PDB entry 2WC0 | X-ray diffraction, 2.80 A resolution | chains A and C of the 3 polymer chains in the assembly

# Chain A
Name: Insulin-degrading enzyme
From: Homo sapiens
Notes: EC 3.4.24.56
UniProtKB: P14735 (IDE_HUMAN); residues 42-1019 here = UniProt positions 42-1019
Chain sequence (990 residues; each row starts with the number of its first residue):
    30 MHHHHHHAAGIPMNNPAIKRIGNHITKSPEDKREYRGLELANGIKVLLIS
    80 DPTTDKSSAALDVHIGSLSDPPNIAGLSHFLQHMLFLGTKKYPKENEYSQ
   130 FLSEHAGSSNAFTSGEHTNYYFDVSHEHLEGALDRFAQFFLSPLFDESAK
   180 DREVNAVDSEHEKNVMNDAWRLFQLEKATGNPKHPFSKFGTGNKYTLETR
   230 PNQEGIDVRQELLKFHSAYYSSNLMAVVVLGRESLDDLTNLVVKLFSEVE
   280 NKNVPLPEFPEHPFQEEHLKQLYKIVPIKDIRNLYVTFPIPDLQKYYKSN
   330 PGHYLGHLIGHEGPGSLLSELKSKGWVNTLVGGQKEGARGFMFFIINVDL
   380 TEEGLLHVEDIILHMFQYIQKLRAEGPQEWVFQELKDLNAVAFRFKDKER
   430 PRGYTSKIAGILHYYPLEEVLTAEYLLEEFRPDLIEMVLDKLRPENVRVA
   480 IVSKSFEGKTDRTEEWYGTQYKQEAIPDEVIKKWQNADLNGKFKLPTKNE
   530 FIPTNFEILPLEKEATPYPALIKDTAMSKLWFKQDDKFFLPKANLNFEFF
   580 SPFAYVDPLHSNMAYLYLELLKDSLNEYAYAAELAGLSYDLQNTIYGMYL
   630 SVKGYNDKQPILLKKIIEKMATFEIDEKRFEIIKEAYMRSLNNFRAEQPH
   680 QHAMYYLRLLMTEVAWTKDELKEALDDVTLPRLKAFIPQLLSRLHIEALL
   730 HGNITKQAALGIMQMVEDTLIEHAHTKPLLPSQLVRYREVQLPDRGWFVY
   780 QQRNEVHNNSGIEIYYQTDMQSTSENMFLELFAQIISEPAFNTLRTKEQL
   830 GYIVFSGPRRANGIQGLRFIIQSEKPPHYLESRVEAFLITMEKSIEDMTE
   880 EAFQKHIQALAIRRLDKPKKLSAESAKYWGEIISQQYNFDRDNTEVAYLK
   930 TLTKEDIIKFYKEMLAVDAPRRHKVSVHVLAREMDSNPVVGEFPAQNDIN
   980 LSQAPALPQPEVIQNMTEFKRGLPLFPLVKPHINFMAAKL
Not modelled in the structure: 30-42, 680, 857, 964-978, 1013-1019
Sequence notes: engineered mutation Leu-110 (Cys in P14735), Gln-111 (Glu in P14735), Ser-171 (Cys in P14735), Ala-178 (Cys in P14735), Val-257 (Cys in P14735), Leu-414 (Cys in P14735), Asn-573 (Cys in P14735), Ser-590 (Cys in P14735), Ser-789 (Cys in P14735), Ala-812 (Cys in P14735), Ala-819 (Cys in P14735), Ser-904 (Cys in P14735), Asn-966 (Cys in P14735), Ala-974 (Cys in P14735)
Metal / ion sites: Zn2+: His-108, His-112, Glu-189 (shared with 1 residue of chain D)
Ligand contacts:
  - 1,4-diethylene dioxide (DIO), molecule 1: Leu-201, Leu-204, Glu-205, Thr-208, Tyr-302, Ile-304, Thr-316, Arg-477, Ala-479
  - 1,4-diethylene dioxide (DIO), molecule 2: Leu-301, Val-387, Glu-388, Ile-391, Ile-505, Val-509, Trp-513
  - 1,4-diethylene dioxide (DIO), molecule 3: Glu-529, Phe-530, Tyr-607, Lys-637, Ile-640
  - 1,4-diethylene dioxide (DIO), molecule 4: Pro-639, Ile-640, Lys-643
UniProt features mapped onto this chain:
  - motif: Glu-853 to Tyr-858 (SlyX motif)
  - binding site (Zn(2+)): His-108, His-112, Glu-189
  - binding site (substrate): His-336 to Gly-342, Leu-359 to Gln-363
  - binding site (ATP): Arg-429, Asp-895 to Ser-901
  - modified residue (N6-succinyllysine): Lys-192, Lys-697
  - mutagenesis: Ser-132 (S132C: Increases catalytic rate towards INS and amyloid; when associated with C-817), Asn-184 (N184C: Increases catalytic rate towards INS and amyloid; when associated with C-828), Pro-286 (P286G: Reduced enzyme activity), Gly-366 to Gly-369 (Reduced enzyme activity), Asp-426 (D426C: Increases catalytic rate towards INS and amyloid; when associated with C-899), Tyr-496 (Y496A: Strongly reduced enzyme activity), Phe-530 (F530A: Strongly increased enzyme activity), Arg-767 (R767A: Decreases dimerization. No effect on degradation of ANP. Retains the ability to degrade an aberrant form of ANP, when in the presence of both ANP and the aberrant ANP), Glu-817 (E817C: Increases catalytic rate towards INS and amyloid; when associated with C-132), Gln-828 (Q828C: Increases catalytic rate towards INS and amyloid; when associated with C-184), Tyr-831 (Y831F: No effect on catalytic activity), Lys-899 (K899C: Increases catalytic rate towards INS and amyloid; when associated with C-426)
What the authors report for this chain:
  - mutagenesis - E111Q: abolished catalytic activity on insulin (proposed by the authors, not directly observed)

# Chain C
Name: Insulin A chain
UniProtKB: P01308 (INS_HUMAN); residues 1-21 here correspond to UniProt positions 90-110 (UniProt number = residue number + 89)
Chain sequence (21 residues; row label = number of the first residue in the row):
     1 GIVEQCCTSICSLYQLENYCN
Disulfide bonds: Cys-6/Cys-11

# Interface between chain A and chain C
Contacting residue pairs (35; chain A residue first):
  Asn-139(A) / Leu-13(C)
  Phe-141(A) / Ser-12(C)
  Ser-143(A) / Ile-10(C)
  Tyr-150(A) / Ser-12(C)
  Tyr-150(A) / Leu-13(C)
  Tyr-150(A) / Tyr-14(C)
  His-332(A) / Ile-2(C)
  Gly-335(A) / Ile-2(C)
  His-336(A) / Ile-2(C)
  Gly-339(A) / Gly-1(C)  hydrogen bond (backbone-backbone)
  Gly-339(A) / Ile-2(C)
  Glu-341(A) / Gly-1(C)  hydrogen bond (side chain-backbone)
  Leu-359(A) / Gly-1(C)  hydrogen bond (backbone-backbone)
  Val-360(A) / Gly-1(C)
  Val-360(A) / Ile-2(C)
  Val-360(A) / Val-3(C)  hydrophobic
  Val-360(A) / Glu-4(C)
  Gly-361(A) / Gly-1(C)  hydrogen bond (backbone-backbone)
  Gly-361(A) / Ile-2(C)
  Gly-361(A) / Val-3(C)  hydrogen bond (backbone-backbone)
  Gly-362(A) / Val-3(C)
  Gln-363(A) / Val-3(C)
  Gln-363(A) / Thr-8(C)  hydrogen bond (backbone-side chain)
  Lys-364(A) / Cys-7(C)
  Lys-364(A) / Thr-8(C)
  Glu-365(A) / Thr-8(C)  hydrogen bond (backbone-backbone)
  Glu-365(A) / Ser-9(C)  hydrogen bond
  Ile-374(A) / Val-3(C)  hydrophobic
  Arg-429(A) / Tyr-14(C)  hydrogen bond
  Arg-429(A) / Asn-18(C)  hydrogen bond
  Arg-431(A) / Tyr-14(C)
  Gly-432(A) / Tyr-14(C)
  Lys-436(A) / Gln-5(C)
  Lys-436(A) / Gln-15(C)
  Tyr-609(A) / Ile-2(C)
Also at the interface, not in a pair above, chain A (24 interface residues in all): Gly-144, Glu-453

# Overview
Chain A and chain C form an interface of 24 and 14 residues respectively; the contacts include 10 hydrogen
bonds. Among the polar pairs are Glu-341(A)/Gly-1(C), Gln-363(A)/Thr-8(C) and Glu-365(A)/Ser-9(C). Chain A
binds 4 copies of 1,4-diethylene dioxide. From the paper: E111Q of chain A abolishes catalytic activity on
insulin.
Chain A is Insulin-degrading enzyme (Homo sapiens) and chain C is Insulin A chain; the structure, crystal
structure of human insulin degrading enzyme in complex with iodinated insulin, was determined by X-ray
diffraction (same publication as 2WBY).
